Entry 6W1Z (electron microscopy, 2.70 A resolution); this record covers chains A and F of the 21 polymer chains in the assembly.

Chain A (and F):
Molecule: ATP-dependent Clp protease ATP-binding subunit ClpA
From: Escherichia coli (strain K12)
Notes: chain F of this document is another copy of the same molecule, construct and numbering; everything in this record applies to it too
UniProt: P0ABH9 (CLPA_ECOLI); residue numbers follow UniProt; this construct covers 1-758
Amino-acid sequence (758 residues; each row starts with the number of its first residue):
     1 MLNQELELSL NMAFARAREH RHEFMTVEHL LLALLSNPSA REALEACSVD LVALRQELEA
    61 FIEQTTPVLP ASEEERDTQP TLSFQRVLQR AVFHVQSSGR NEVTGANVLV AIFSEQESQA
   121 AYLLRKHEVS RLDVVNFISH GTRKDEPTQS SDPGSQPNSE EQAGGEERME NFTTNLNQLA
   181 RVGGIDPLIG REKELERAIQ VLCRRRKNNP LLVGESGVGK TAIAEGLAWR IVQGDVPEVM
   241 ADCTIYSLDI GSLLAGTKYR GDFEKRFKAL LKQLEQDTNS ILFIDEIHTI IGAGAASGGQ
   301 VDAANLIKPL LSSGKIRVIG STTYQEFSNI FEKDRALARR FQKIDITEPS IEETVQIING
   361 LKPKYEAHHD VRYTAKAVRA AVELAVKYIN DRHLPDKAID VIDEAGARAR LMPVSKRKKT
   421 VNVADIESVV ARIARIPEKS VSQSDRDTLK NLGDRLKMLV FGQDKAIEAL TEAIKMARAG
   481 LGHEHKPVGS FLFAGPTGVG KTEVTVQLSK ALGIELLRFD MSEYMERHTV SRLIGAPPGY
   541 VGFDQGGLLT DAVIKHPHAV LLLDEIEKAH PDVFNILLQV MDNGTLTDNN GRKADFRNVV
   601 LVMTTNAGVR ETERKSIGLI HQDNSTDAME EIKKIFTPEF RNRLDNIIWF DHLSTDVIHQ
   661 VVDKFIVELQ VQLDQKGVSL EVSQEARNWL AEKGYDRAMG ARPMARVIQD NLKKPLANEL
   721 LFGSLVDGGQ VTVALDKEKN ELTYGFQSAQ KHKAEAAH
Unresolved in the structure: 1-168, 747-758
Small-molecule neighbours:
  - ADP (adenosine-5'-diphosphate): Leu459, Val460, Phe461, Gln463, Pro496, Thr497, Gly498, Val499, Gly500, Lys501, Thr502, Glu503, Leu653, Val657, Val661, Lys664, Phe665, Ala701, Arg702
  - ATP (adenosine-5'-triphosphate), molecule 1: Asp186, Pro187, Leu188, Ile189, Arg191, Glu215, Ser216, Gly217, Val218, Gly219, Lys220, Thr221, Ala222, Ile357, Leu361, Tyr365, Pro395, Asp396, Ile399
  - ATP, molecule 2: Ala336, Arg339, Arg340
UniProt features mapped onto this chain:
  - binding site (ATP): Gly214 to Thr221, Gly495 to Thr502
What the authors report for this chain:
  - binding site for RepA, green fluorescent protein fusion: Tyr259, His528, Tyr540, Val541
  - binding site for ATP: Arg339, Arg340, Arg643

Interface between chain A and chain F:
Contacting residue pairs - 51 pairs, chain A then chain F:
  Ala255(A) - Asp302(F)
  Ala255(A) - Asn305(F)
  Lys364(A) - Arg205(F)  hydrogen bond (backbone-side chain)
  Tyr365(A) - Arg205(F)
  His368(A) - Arg204(F)  hydrogen bond (side chain-backbone)
  His368(A) - Arg205(F)
  His369(A) - Cys203(F)  hydrogen bond (side chain-backbone)
  His369(A) - Arg204(F)
  His369(A) - Arg205(F)
  Asp396(A) - Arg206(F)  salt bridge
  Asp396(A) - Lys207(F)  salt bridge
  Ile399(A) - Arg206(F)
  Asp400(A) - Arg204(F)  salt bridge
  Asp403(A) - Arg204(F)  salt bridge
  Asp403(A) - Arg205(F)  hydrogen bond (side chain-backbone)
  Asp403(A) - Arg206(F)  hydrogen bond (side chain-backbone)
  Glu404(A) - Arg197(F)  salt bridge
  Glu404(A) - Arg204(F)  salt bridge
  Ala407(A) - Gln200(F)
  Ala407(A) - Cys203(F)
  Ala407(A) - Arg204(F)
  Arg410(A) - Cys203(F)
  Arg410(A) - Val239(F)
  Leu411(A) - Ile199(F)  hydrophobic
  Leu411(A) - Gln200(F)
  Leu411(A) - Cys203(F)  hydrophobic
  Leu411(A) - Pro237(F)  hydrophobic
  Arg432(A) - Arg197(F)
  Arg432(A) - Gln200(F)  hydrogen bond
  Glu523(A) - Gln579(F)  hydrogen bond
  Arg532(A) - Asp572(F)  salt bridge
  Val541(A) - His528(F)
  Gly542(A) - Pro538(F)
  Asp544(A) - Pro537(F)
  Asp544(A) - Pro538(F)
  Gln545(A) - Pro537(F)
  Gln545(A) - Pro538(F)
  Lys676(A) - Gly480(F)  hydrogen bond (side chain-backbone)
  Lys713(A) - Leu481(F)
  Lys714(A) - Met476(F)
  Lys714(A) - Leu481(F)
  Ala717(A) - Met476(F)  hydrophobic
  Ala717(A) - Ala479(F)
  Ala717(A) - Leu481(F)  hydrophobic
  Leu720(A) - Ala479(F)
  Leu721(A) - Arg446(F)  hydrogen bond (backbone-side chain)
  Leu721(A) - Lys475(F)
  Leu721(A) - Ala479(F)  hydrophobic
  Phe722(A) - Arg446(F)
  Phe722(A) - Lys450(F)
  Phe722(A) - Lys475(F)
Other interface residues (no listed pair), chain A (34 interface residues in all): Gly251, Ser252, Glu286, Arg392, Val414, Arg706, Asn718
Other interface residues (no listed pair), chain F (33 interface residues in all): Glu196, Arg317, Arg335, Glu472, Arg478, His483, Arg527, Asn575, Asn642

In short:
34 residues of chain A face 33 of chain F across their interface; the contacts include 9 hydrogen bonds and 7
salt bridges. Among the polar pairs are Asp396(A)-Arg206(F), Asp396(A)-Lys207(F) and Asp400(A)-Arg204(F). From
the paper: a binding site for RepA, green fluorescent protein fusion at Tyr259(A), His528(A) and Tyr540(A)
among others; a binding site for ATP at Arg339(A), Arg340(A) and Arg643(A).
Chain A and chain F are both ATP-dependent Clp protease ATP-binding subunit ClpA (Escherichia coli (strain
K12)); the structure, ClpAP Engaged1 State bound to RepA-GFP, was determined by electron microscopy (same
publication as 6UQE, 6UQO, 6W20, 6W21, 6W22, 6W23 and 6W24).
